9KET - chains D and H of the 10 polymer chains in the assembly; structure by electron microscopy, 3.46 A resolution.

[Chain D]
Name: DNA-directed RNA polymerase subunit beta'
From: Mycobacterium tuberculosis H37Rv
Notes: EC 2.7.7.6
UniProtKB: P9WGY7 (RPOC_MYCTU); numbering as in UniProt (aligned over 1-1316)
Chain sequence (1316 residues; each row starts with the number of its first residue):
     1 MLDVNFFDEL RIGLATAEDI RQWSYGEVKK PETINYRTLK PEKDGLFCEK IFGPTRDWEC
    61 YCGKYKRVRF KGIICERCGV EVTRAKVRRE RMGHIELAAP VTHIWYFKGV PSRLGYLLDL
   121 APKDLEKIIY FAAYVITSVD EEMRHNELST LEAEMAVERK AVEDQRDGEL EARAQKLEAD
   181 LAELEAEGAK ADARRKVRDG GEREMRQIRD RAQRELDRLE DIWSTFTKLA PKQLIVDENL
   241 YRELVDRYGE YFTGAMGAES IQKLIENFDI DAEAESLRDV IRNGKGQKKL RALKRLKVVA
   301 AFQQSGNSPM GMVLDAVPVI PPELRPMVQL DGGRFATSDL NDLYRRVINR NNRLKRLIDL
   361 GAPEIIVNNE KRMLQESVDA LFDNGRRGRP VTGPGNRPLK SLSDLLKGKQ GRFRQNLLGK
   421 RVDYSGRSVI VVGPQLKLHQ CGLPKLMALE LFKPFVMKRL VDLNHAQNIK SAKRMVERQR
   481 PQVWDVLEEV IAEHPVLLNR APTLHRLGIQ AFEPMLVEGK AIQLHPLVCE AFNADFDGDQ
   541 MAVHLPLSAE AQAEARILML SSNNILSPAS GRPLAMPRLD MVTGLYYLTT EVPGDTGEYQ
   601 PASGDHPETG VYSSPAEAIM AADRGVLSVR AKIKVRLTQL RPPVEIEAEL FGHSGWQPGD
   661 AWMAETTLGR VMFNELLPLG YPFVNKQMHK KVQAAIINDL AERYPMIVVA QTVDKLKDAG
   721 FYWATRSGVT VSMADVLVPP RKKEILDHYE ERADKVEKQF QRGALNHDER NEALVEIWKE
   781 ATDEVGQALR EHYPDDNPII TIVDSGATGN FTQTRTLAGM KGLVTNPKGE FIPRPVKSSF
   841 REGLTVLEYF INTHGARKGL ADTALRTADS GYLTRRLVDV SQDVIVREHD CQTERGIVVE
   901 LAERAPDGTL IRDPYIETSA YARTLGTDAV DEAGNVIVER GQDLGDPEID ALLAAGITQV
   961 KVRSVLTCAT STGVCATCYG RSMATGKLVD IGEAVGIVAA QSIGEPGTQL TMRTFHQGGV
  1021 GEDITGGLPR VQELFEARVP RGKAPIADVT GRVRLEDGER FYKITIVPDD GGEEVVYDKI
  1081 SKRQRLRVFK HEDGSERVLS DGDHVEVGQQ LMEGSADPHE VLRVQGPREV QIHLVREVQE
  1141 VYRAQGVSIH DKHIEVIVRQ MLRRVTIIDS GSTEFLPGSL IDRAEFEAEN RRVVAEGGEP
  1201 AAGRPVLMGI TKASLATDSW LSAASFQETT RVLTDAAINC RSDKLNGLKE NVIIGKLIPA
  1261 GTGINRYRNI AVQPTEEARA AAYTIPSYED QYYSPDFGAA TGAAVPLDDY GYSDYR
Unresolved in the structure: 1015-1022, 1091-1096, 1283-1316
Ion coordination: Zn2+ site 1: Cys60, Tyr61, Arg77, Cys78; Mg2+: Asp537, Asp539; Zn2+ site 2: Cys891, Cys968, Cys978
Curated features (UniProtKB/Swiss-Prot):
  - binding site (Zn(2+)): Cys60, Cys62, Cys75, Cys78, Cys891, Cys968, Cys975, Cys978
  - binding site (Mg(2+)): Asp535, Asp537, Asp539

[Chain H]
Molecule: Non-template strand DNA
Sequence (76 nucleotides; row label = number of the first residue in the row; numbers below 1 keep their minus sign (DG-21 is residue -21)):
   -21 GGGTTCACCC GGCGTTCATT TACGCCCTTC GGCGCCTTCA TCTCATCTGC CTATAATGGG
    39 AGCTGTCACG GATGCA
Unresolved in the structure: -21 to 1

[Interface between chain D and chain H]
Contacting residue pairs (7):
  Tyr36(D) with DC25(H), hydrogen bond to the phosphate
  Tyr116(D) with DA50(H), hydrogen bond to the phosphate
  Ala121(D) with DT51(H), phosphate contact
  Pro122(D) with DT51(H), phosphate contact
  Lys123(D) with DG52(H), phosphate contact
  Arg389(D) with DG40(H), hydrogen bond to the sugar
  Arg1038(D) with DC47(H), sugar contact
Other interface residues (no listed pair), chain D (10 interface residues in all): Arg37, Val110, Lys294
Other interface residues (no listed pair), chain H (8 interface residues in all): DT24, DA46

[Overview]
Chain D and chain H form an interface of 10 and 8 residues respectively, with 3 hydrogen bonds. Polar pairs
include Arg389(D)-DG40(H), Tyr36(D)-DC25(H) and Tyr116(D)-DA50(H). UniProt lists 8 Zn2+-binding residues and 3
Mg2+-binding residues on chain D.
Chain D is DNA-directed RNA polymerase subunit beta' (Mycobacterium tuberculosis H37Rv) and chain H is
Non-template strand DNA; the structure, Cryo-EM structure of Mycobacterium tuberculosis transcription
activation complex with two PhoP molecules(composite map), was determined by electron microscopy together with
9JI2, 9KEU and 9KEV from the same study.
